7SFU - chains G and I of the 12 polymer chains in the assembly; structure by electron microscopy, 4.20 A resolution (low resolution: residue-level contacts below are approximate; hydrogen-bond / salt-bridge calls are withheld).

Chain G:
Name: Spike glycoprotein E1
From: Venezuelan equine encephalitis virus (strain TC-83)
Reference sequence: P05674 (POLS_EEVV8); residues 1-442 here correspond to UniProt positions 813-1254 (UniProt number = residue number + 812)
Chain sequence (442 residues; row label = number of the first residue in the row):
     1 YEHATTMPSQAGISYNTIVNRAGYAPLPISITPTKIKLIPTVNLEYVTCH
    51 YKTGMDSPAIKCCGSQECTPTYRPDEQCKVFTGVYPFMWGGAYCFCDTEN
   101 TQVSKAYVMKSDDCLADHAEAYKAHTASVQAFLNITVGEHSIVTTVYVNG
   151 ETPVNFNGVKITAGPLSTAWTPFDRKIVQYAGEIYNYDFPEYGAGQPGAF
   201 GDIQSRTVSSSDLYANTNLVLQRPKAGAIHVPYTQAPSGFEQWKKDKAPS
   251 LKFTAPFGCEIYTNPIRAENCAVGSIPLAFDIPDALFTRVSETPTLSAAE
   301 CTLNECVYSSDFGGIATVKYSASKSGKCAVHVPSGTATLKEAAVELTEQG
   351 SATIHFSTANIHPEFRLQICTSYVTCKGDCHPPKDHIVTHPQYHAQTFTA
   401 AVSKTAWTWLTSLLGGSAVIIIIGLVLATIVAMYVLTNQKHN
Disulfide bonds: Cys-49/Cys-114, Cys-62/Cys-94, Cys-63/Cys-96, Cys-301/Cys-376, Cys-306/Cys-380, Cys-328/Cys-370
Covalently attached groups: N-acetylglucosamine (NAG) linked to Asn-134
Curated features (UniProtKB/Swiss-Prot):
  - region: Val-84 to Thr-101 (E1 fusion peptide loop)
  - glycosylation: Asn-134 (N-linked (GlcNAc...) asparagine)

Chain I:
Name: Capsid protein
From: Venezuelan equine encephalitis virus (strain TC-83)
Notes: EC 3.4.21.90
Reference sequence: P05674 (POLS_EEVV8); residues 114-275 here = UniProt positions 114-275
Chain sequence (162 residues; each row starts with the number of its first residue):
   114 KRQRMVMKLESDKTFPIMLEGKINGYACVVGGKLFRPMHVEGKIDNDVLA
   164 ALKTKKASKYDLEYADVPQNMRADTFKYTHEKPQGYYSWHHGAVQYENGR
   214 FTVPKGVGAKGDSGRPILDNQGRVVAIVLGGVNEGSRTALSVVMWNEKGV
   264 TVKYTPENCEQW
Curated features (UniProtKB/Swiss-Prot):
  - active site (Charge relay system): His-152, Asp-174, Ser-226
  - site: Tyr-200 (Involved in dimerization of the capsid protein), Asn-233 (Involved in dimerization of the capsid protein), Trp-275 (Cleavage)
  - modified residue: Ser-124 (Phosphoserine), Thr-127 (Phosphothreonine)

How chain G and chain I interact:
Residue-residue contacts (8):
  Val-435(G) / Lys-172(I)
  Asn-438(G) / Val-263(I)
  Gln-439(G) / Tyr-173(I)
  Gln-439(G) / Val-265(I)
  Gln-439(G) / Lys-266(I)
  Lys-440(G) / Met-257(I)
  Lys-440(G) / Val-265(I)
  Lys-440(G) / Tyr-267(I)
Interface residues without a listed pair, chain I (8 interface residues in all): Thr-264

Overview:
Chain G and chain I form an interface of 4 and 8 residues respectively. From UniProt: 3 active-site residues
on chain I.
Here chain G is Spike glycoprotein E1 and chain I is Capsid protein, both from Venezuelan equine encephalitis
virus (strain TC-83). Entry 7SFU (CryoEM structure of Venezuelan Equine Encephalitis virus (VEEV) TC-83 strain
VLP) was determined by electron microscopy.
